5URT - chains A and B; structure by X-ray diffraction, 1.18 A resolution.

== Chain A ==
Protein: Insulin Chain A
Organism: Homo sapiens
UniProtKB: P01308 (INS_HUMAN); residues 1-21 here correspond to UniProt positions 90-110 (UniProt number = residue number + 89)
Chain sequence (21 residues; each row starts with the number of its first residue):
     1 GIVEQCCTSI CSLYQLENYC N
Disulfides: Cys6-Cys11

== Chain B ==
Protein: Insulin Chain B
Organism: Homo sapiens
UniProtKB: P01308 (INS_HUMAN); residues 1-30 here correspond to UniProt positions 25-54 (UniProt number = residue number + 24)
Chain sequence (30 residues; row label = number of the first residue in the row):
     1 FVNQHLCGSH LVEALYLVCG ERGFFYTPKT
Unresolved in the structure: 30
Modified positions: Pro28 ((2S)-2,3-dihydro-1H-pyrrole-2-carboxylic acid; 8LJ)

== Interface between chain A and chain B ==
Pairs across the interface (37):
  Ile2(A) - Leu11(B)  hydrophobic
  Ile2(A) - Leu15(B)  hydrophobic
  Val3(A) - Pro28(B)
  Cys6(A) - Gln4(B)
  Cys6(A) - His5(B)
  Cys6(A) - Leu6(B)  hydrogen bond (backbone-backbone)
  Cys6(A) - Leu11(B)  hydrophobic
  Cys7(A) - His5(B)  hydrogen bond (backbone-side chain)
  Cys7(A) - Leu6(B)
  Cys7(A) - Cys7(B)  disulfide
  Thr8(A) - His5(B)
  Ser9(A) - His5(B)  hydrogen bond (backbone-side chain)
  Ile10(A) - Asn3(B)
  Ile10(A) - Gln4(B)
  Ile10(A) - His5(B)
  Cys11(A) - Val2(B)
  Cys11(A) - Asn3(B)
  Cys11(A) - Gln4(B)  hydrogen bond (backbone-backbone)
  Ser12(A) - Val2(B)
  Ser12(A) - Asn3(B)
  Leu13(A) - Val2(B)
  Leu13(A) - Val18(B)  hydrophobic
  Leu16(A) - Val2(B)  hydrophobic
  Leu16(A) - Leu11(B)  hydrophobic
  Leu16(A) - Leu15(B)  hydrophobic
  Glu17(A) - Val18(B)
  Glu17(A) - Arg22(B)  salt bridge
  Tyr19(A) - Leu15(B)  hydrophobic
  Tyr19(A) - Phe24(B)
  Tyr19(A) - Phe25(B)  hydrogen bond (backbone-backbone)
  Cys20(A) - Cys19(B)  disulfide
  Cys20(A) - Arg22(B)
  Cys20(A) - Gly23(B)
  Asn21(A) - Arg22(B)
  Asn21(A) - Gly23(B)  hydrogen bond (backbone-backbone)
  Asn21(A) - Phe24(B)  hydrogen bond (side chain-backbone)
  Asn21(A) - Phe25(B)
Other interface residues (no listed pair), chain A (16 interface residues in all): Asn18
Other interface residues (no listed pair), chain B (18 interface residues in all): Ala14, Tyr26, Thr27
Disulfides between the chains: Cys7(A)-Cys7(B), Cys20(A)-Cys19(B)

== In short ==
The interface between chain A and chain B involves 16 residues on one side and 18 on the other; the contacts
include 2 disulfide bonds, 7 hydrogen bonds and 1 salt bridge. Polar contacts include Glu17(A)-Arg22(B),
Cys7(A)-His5(B) and Ser9(A)-His5(B).
Chain A is Insulin Chain A and chain B is Insulin Chain B, both from Homo sapiens; the structure, Insulin with
proline analog DhP at position B28 in the T2 state, was determined by X-ray diffraction.
